PDB entry 4MD4 | X-ray diffraction, 1.95 A resolution | chains B and C of the 3 polymer chains in the assembly

[Chain B]
Name: HLA class II histocompatibility antigen, DRB1-4 beta chain
Organism: Homo sapiens
Notes: fragment: Extracellular Domain
UniProtKB: P13760 (2B14_HUMAN); residues 1-190 here correspond to UniProt positions 30-219 (UniProt number = residue number + 29)
Sequence (200 residues; numbered -1 to 198; the number before each row is that of its first residue; numbers below 1 keep their minus sign (Gly-1 is residue -1)):
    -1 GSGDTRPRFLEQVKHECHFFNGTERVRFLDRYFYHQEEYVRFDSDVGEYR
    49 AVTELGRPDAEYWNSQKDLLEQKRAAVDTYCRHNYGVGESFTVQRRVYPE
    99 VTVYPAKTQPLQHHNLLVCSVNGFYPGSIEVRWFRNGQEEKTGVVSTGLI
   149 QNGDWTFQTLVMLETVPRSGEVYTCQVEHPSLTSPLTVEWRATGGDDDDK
Disordered / not traced: -1 to 1, 191-198
Construct notes: expression tag (-1 to 0, 191-198)
Disulfides: Cys15-Cys79, Cys117-Cys173
Covalent attachments: N-acetylglucosamine (NAG) linked to Asn19

[Chain C]
Name: Aggrecan core protein
UniProtKB: P16112 (PGCA_HUMAN); residues 1-15 here correspond to UniProt positions 89-103 (UniProt number = residue number + 88)
Sequence (15 residues; numbered 1 to 15; the number before each row is that of its first residue):
     1 ATEYRVRVNSAYQDK
Disordered / not traced: 14-15
Construct notes: engineered mutation Tyr4 (Gly92 in P16112)
Modified / non-standard residues: Arg5 (citrulline; CIR); Arg7 (citrulline; CIR)

[Chain B / chain C interface]
Contacting residue pairs (36; chain B residue first):
  Val11(B) with Asn9(C)
  His13(B) with Arg7(C); Val8(C); Asn9(C), hydrogen bond
  Phe26(B) with Arg7(C)
  Asp28(B) with Arg7(C)
  Tyr30(B) with Asn9(C); Ser10(C), hydrogen bond (side chain-backbone)
  Tyr47(B) with Ser10(C), hydrogen bond
  Pro56(B) with Tyr12(C)
  Asp57(B) with Tyr12(C)
  Tyr60(B) with Ala11(C); Tyr12(C), hydrophobic; Gln13(C)
  Trp61(B) with Ser10(C); Ala11(C), hydrogen bond (side chain-backbone); Tyr12(C)
  Leu67(B) with Ser10(C)
  Gln70(B) with Arg7(C)
  Lys71(B) with Arg7(C); Val8(C), hydrogen bond (side chain-backbone); Ser10(C)
  Thr77(B) with Arg5(C)
  Tyr78(B) with Arg5(C); Arg7(C)
  His81(B) with Ala1(C); Glu3(C), hydrogen bond (side chain-backbone); Arg5(C)
  Asn82(B) with Tyr4(C); Arg5(C), hydrogen bond (side chain-backbone)
  Val85(B) with Ala1(C); Thr2(C); Glu3(C); Tyr4(C), hydrophobic
  Gly86(B) with Tyr4(C)
  Phe89(B) with Tyr4(C)
Other interface residues (no listed pair), chain B (21 interface residues in all): Ala74
Other interface residues (no listed pair), chain C (13 interface residues in all): Val6

[Overview]
21 residues of chain B face 13 of chain C across their interface; the contacts include 7 hydrogen bonds. Among
the polar pairs are His13(B)-Asn9(C), Tyr30(B)-Ser10(C) and Tyr47(B)-Ser10(C). Covalently linked
N-acetylglucosamine: at Asn19(B).
Here chain B is HLA class II histocompatibility antigen, DRB1-4 beta chain (Homo sapiens) and chain C is
Aggrecan core protein. Entry 4MD4 (Immune Receptor) was determined by X-ray diffraction, deposited together
with 4MCY, 4MCZ, 4MD0, 4MD5, 4MDI and 4MDJ.
